7PH9 - chains c and 3 of the 53 polymer chains in the assembly; structure by electron microscopy, 8.70 A resolution (very low resolution: no residue pairs are listed; an interface is given only as per-side residue counts).

# Chain c
Molecule: 50S ribosomal protein L4
Organism: Mycoplasma pneumoniae M129
Reference sequence: P75579 (RL4_MYCPN); numbering as in UniProt (aligned over 1-212)
Chain sequence (212 residues; row label = number of the first residue in the row):
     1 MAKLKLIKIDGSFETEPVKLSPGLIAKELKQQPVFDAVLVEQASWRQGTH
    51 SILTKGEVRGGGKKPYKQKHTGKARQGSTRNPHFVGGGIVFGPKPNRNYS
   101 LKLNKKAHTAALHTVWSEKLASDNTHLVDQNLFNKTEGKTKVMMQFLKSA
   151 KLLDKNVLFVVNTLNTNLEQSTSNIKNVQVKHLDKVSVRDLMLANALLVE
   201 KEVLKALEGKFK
Disordered / not traced: 1, 212

# Chain 3
Molecule: 23S ribosomal RNA
Organism: Mycoplasma pneumoniae M129
Sequence (2907 nucleotides; row label = number of the first residue in the row):
     1 UACAAUAAGUUACUAAGGGCUUAUGGUGGAUGCCUUGGCACUAAUAGGCG
    51 AUGAAGGACGUGUUAACCUGCGAUAAGCUUCGGGUAGGUGGUAAGAACCU
   101 CAGAUCCGGAGAUUUCCGAAUGGAGCAAUCCGGUAGUUGGAAACAGCUAU
   151 CAUUAAUUGAUGAAUAAAUAGUCAAUUAAAGCAAUACGUGGUGAAGUGAA
   201 ACAUCUCAGUAGCCACAGGAAAAGAAAACGAAUGUGAUUCCGUGUGUAGU
   251 GGCGAGCGAAAGCGGAACAGGCCAAACUUAUCAUUAGAUAGGGGUUGUAG
   301 GGCUUGCAAUGUGGACUUGAAAACGAUAGAAGAAGCUGUUGGAAAGCAGC
   351 GCGCAAAAGGGUGAUAGCCCCGUAUUUGAAAUUGUUUUCAUACCUAGCGA
   401 GAUCCCUGAGUAGCUCGGAAAACGUUAUUUUGAGUGAAUCUGCCCAGACC
   451 AUUGGGUAAGCCUAAAUACUAAUUAGUGACCGAUAGCGAAACAGUACCGU
   501 GAGGGAAAGGUGAAAAGAACCCAGAGAUGGGAGUGAAAUAGAUUCUGAAA
   551 CCAUAUGCCUACAACGUGUCAGAGCACAUUAAUGUGUGAUGGCGUGCGUU
   601 UUGAAGUAUGAGCCGGCGAGUUAUGAUAGCAAGCGUUAGUUAACCAGGAG
   651 AUGGGGAGCUGUAGCGAAAGCGAGUUUUAAAAGAGCGUUUGUUUGUUAUU
   701 AUAGACCCGAAACGGGUUGAGCUAGUCAUGAGCAGGUUGAAGGUUGAGUA
   751 ACAUCAACUGGAGGACCGAACCGACUCUCGUUGAAACGAUAGCGGAUGAC
   801 UUGUGAUUAGGGGUGAAAUUCCAAUCGAAAUCCGUGAUAGCUGGUUCUCG
   851 UCGAAAUAGCUUUAAGGCUAGCGUGAGAUCACAAAUAAGUGGAGGUAAAG
   901 CUACUGAAUGUAUGAUGGCGCCACCUAGGCGUACUGAAUACAAUUAAACU
   951 CUGAAUGCCAUUUAUUUUAUUCUCGCAGUCAGACAGUGGGGGAUAAGCUU
  1001 CAUUGUCAAGAGGGGAAGAGCCCAGAUCAUUAAAUAAGGUCCCCAAAAUA
  1051 UACUAAGUGGAAAAGGAUGUGAAAGUGCUAAAACAGCAAGGAUGUUGGCU
  1101 UAGAAGCAGCCAUCGUUUAAAGAGUGCGUAACAGCUCACUUGUCGAGUGU
  1151 UUUUGCGCCGAAGAUGUAACGGGGCUAAGUAUAUUACCGAAUUUAUGGAU
  1201 AAGAUUUAUAUCUUGUGGUAGACGAGCGUUGUAUUGGAGUUGAAGUCAAA
  1251 GCGUGAGCAUUGGUGGAUCCAAUACAAGUGAGAAUGCCGGCAUGAGUAAC
  1301 GCUUGGGAGUGAGAAUCUCCCAAACCGAUUGACUAAGGUUUCCUGGACCA
  1351 GGGUCGUCCUUCCAGGGUUAGUCUGGACCUAAGCUGAGGCUGAAAAGCGU
  1401 AGGCGAUGGACAACAGGUUAAUAUUCCUGUACUUACAGUUAGACUGAUGG
  1451 AGUGACAAAGAAGGUUUUCCACCCCCAUAAUUGGAUUUGGGGAUAAAUCA
  1501 UAAGGUGGUACAAUAGGCAAAUCCGUUGUGCAUAACAUUGAGUGAUGAUG
  1551 UCGAGUGAAUGAGUGAUCAAGUAGCGAAGGUGGUAUUAAUCAUGCUUUCA
  1601 AGAAAAGCUUCUAGGGUUAAUCUAGCUGUAACCAGUACCGAGAACGAACA
  1651 CACGUAGUCAAGGAGAGGAUCCUAAGGUUAGCGAGUGAACUAUAGCCAAG
  1701 GAACUCUGCAAAUUAACCCCGUAAGUUAGCGAGAAGGGGUGCUUAUGUAA
  1751 AAGUAAGCCGCAGUGAAGAACGAGGGGGGACUGUUUAACUAAAACACAAC
  1801 UCUAUGCCAAACCGUAAGGUGAUGUAUAUGGGGUGACACCUGCCCAGUGC
  1851 UGGAAGGUUAAAGAAGGAGGUUAGCGCAAGCGAAGCUUUUAACUGAAGCC
  1901 CCAGUGAACGGCGGCCGUAACUAUAACGGUCCUAAGGUAGCGAAAUUCCU
  1951 AGUCGGGUAAAUUCCGUCCCGCUUGAAUGGUGUAACCAUCUCUUGACUGU
  2001 CUCGGCUAUAGACUCGGUGAAAUCCAGGUACGGGUGAAGACACCCGUUAG
  2051 GCGCAACGGGACGGAAAGACCCCGUGAAGCUUUACUGUAGCUUAAUAUUG
  2101 AUCAGGACAUUAUCAUGUAGAGAAUAGGUAGGAGCAAUCGAUGCAAGUUC
  2151 GCUAGGACUUGUUGAUGCGAAAGGUGGAAUACUACCCUUGGUUGUGUGCU
  2201 GUUCUAAUUGGUAACUGUUAUCCAGUUUCAAGACAGUGUUAGGUGGGCAG
  2251 UUUGACUGGGGCGGUCGCCUCCUAAAAGGUAACGGAGGCGUACAAAGGUA
  2301 CCUUCAGUACGGUUGGAAAUCGUAUGUAGAGUGUAAUGGUGUAAGGGUGC
  2351 UUGACUGUGAGACAUACAGGUCGAACAGGUGAGAAAUCAGGUCAUAGUGA
  2401 UCCGGUGGUCCAGUAUGGAAUGGCCAUCGCUCAACGGAUAAAAGCUACUC
  2451 CGGGGAUAACAGGCUGAUACUGCCCAAGAGUUCAUAUCGACGGCAGUGUU
  2501 UGGCACCUCGAUGUCGACUCAUCUCAUCCUCGAGCUGAAGCAGGUUCGAA
  2551 GGGUUCGGCUGUUCGCCGAUUAAAGAGAUACGUGAGUUGGGUUCAAACCG
  2601 UCGUGAGACAGGUUGGUCCCUAUCUAUUGUGCCCGUAGGAAGAUUGAAGA
  2651 GUGUUGCUUCUAGUACGAGAGGACCGAAGCGAGGACACCUCUUAUGCUCC
  2701 AGUUGUAGCGCCAGCUGCACCGCUGGGUAGUAACGUGUCUAUUAGAUAAA
  2751 CGCUGAAAGCAUCUAAGUGUGAAACUAUCUCAAAGAUUAAUCUUCCCAUU
  2801 UCGCAAGAAAGUAAGAGCCGUCAAAGACGAUGACGUUGAUAGGUUACAGG
  2851 UGUAAGCAUAGUGAUAUGUUGAGCUGAGUAAUACUAAUUGCUCGAGGACU
  2901 UAUUGGA
Disordered / not traced: 1-7, 923-927, 1560-1569, 2901-2907

# Chain c / chain 3 interface
At this resolution (9 A) residue pairs are not listed: 76 residues of chain c and 72 of chain 3 lie at the interface.

# Summary
The interface between chain c and chain 3 involves 76 residues on one side and 72 on the other.
Here chain c is 50S ribosomal protein L4 and chain 3 is 23S ribosomal RNA, both from Mycoplasma pneumoniae
M129. Entry 7PH9 (70S ribosome with P-site tRNA in chloramphenicol-treated Mycoplasma pneumoniae cells) was
determined by electron microscopy, deposited together with 7OOC, 7OOD, 7P6Z, 7PAH, 7PAI, 7PAJ and 23 further
entries.
